Entry 5D4Z (X-ray diffraction, 2.98 A resolution); this record covers chains A and B of the 4 polymer chains in the assembly.

[Chain A (and B)]
Protein: Repressor
Source organism: Salmonella phage SPC32H
Notes: chain B of this document is another copy of the same molecule, construct and numbering; everything in this record applies to it too
Reference sequence: T1S9Z0 (T1S9Z0_9CAUD); residues 92-198 here = UniProt positions 92-198
Amino-acid sequence (107 residues; numbered 92 to 198; the number before each row is that of its first residue):
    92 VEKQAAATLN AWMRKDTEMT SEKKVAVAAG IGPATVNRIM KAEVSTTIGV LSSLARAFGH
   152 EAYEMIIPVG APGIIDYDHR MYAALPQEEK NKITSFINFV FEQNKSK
Disordered / not traced: 197-198
From the paper describing this entry:
  - self-association interface (contacts with another copy of this molecule); pairs are residue here / residue on that copy: F187-F187 (pi stacking), F187
  - mutagenesis - F187A: decreased binding to DNA

[How chain A and chain B interact]
Pairs across the interface (66):
  V92(A) - I139(B)
  V92(A) - S143(B)
  V92(A) - R147(B)
  E93(A) - I139(B)
  E93(A) - G140(B)
  S136(A) - T138(B)
  S136(A) - G140(B)  hydrogen bond (side chain-backbone)
  T137(A) - T138(B)
  T137(A) - I139(B)  hydrogen bond (backbone-backbone)
  T138(A) - S136(B)  hydrogen bond (side chain-backbone)
  T138(A) - T137(B)  hydrogen bond (side chain-backbone)
  T138(A) - T138(B)
  I139(A) - V92(B)
  I139(A) - E93(B)
  I139(A) - S136(B)
  I139(A) - T137(B)  hydrogen bond (backbone-backbone)
  I139(A) - L142(B)  hydrophobic
  G140(A) - E93(B)
  G140(A) - S136(B)  hydrogen bond (backbone-side chain)
  L142(A) - I139(B)  hydrophobic
  S143(A) - V92(B)
  E152(A) - P159(B)
  Y154(A) - Y154(B)
  Y154(A) - I157(B)  hydrophobic
  Y154(A) - I158(B)  hydrophobic
  I157(A) - A153(B)  hydrophobic
  I157(A) - Y154(B)
  I157(A) - I157(B)  hydrophobic
  P159(A) - Y154(B)
  P163(A) - Y173(B)
  P163(A) - A174(B)
  G164(A) - Y168(B)  hydrogen bond (backbone-side chain)
  G164(A) - H170(B)  hydrogen bond (backbone-side chain)
  G164(A) - Y173(B)
  G164(A) - A174(B)
  I165(A) - Y154(B)
  I165(A) - Y168(B)
  I166(A) - Y168(B)
  I166(A) - Y173(B)
  I166(A) - I184(B)  hydrophobic
  D167(A) - T185(B)
  Y168(A) - G164(B)  hydrogen bond (side chain-backbone)
  Y168(A) - I165(B)
  Y168(A) - I166(B)
  D169(A) - F192(B)
  H170(A) - G164(B)  hydrogen bond (side chain-backbone)
  M172(A) - F192(B)
  Y173(A) - G164(B)
  Y173(A) - I166(B)
  Y173(A) - F192(B)  hydrophobic
  A174(A) - G164(B)
  L176(A) - V191(B)  hydrophobic
  L176(A) - F192(B)  hydrophobic
  P177(A) - N195(B)
  E180(A) - V191(B)
  K183(A) - F187(B)
  I184(A) - I188(B)  hydrophobic
  F187(A) - F187(B)  hydrophobic
  I188(A) - I166(B)  hydrophobic
  V191(A) - E180(B)
  F192(A) - D169(B)
  F192(A) - Y173(B)  hydrophobic
  F192(A) - L176(B)  hydrophobic
  Q194(A) - K183(B)
  N195(A) - L176(B)
  N195(A) - E180(B)  hydrogen bond
Interface residues without a listed pair, chain A (39 interface residues in all): A96, A153, I158, T185
Interface residues without a listed pair, chain B (36 interface residues in all): A96, P163, M172

[Overview]
The interface between chain A and chain B involves 39 residues on one side and 36 on the other, with 11
hydrogen bonds. Polar pairs include S136(A)-G140(B), T138(A)-S136(B) and T138(A)-T137(B). From the paper:
F187A of chain A reduces binding to DNA; a self-association interface involving F187(A).
Chain A and chain B are both Repressor (Salmonella phage SPC32H); the structure, Crystal structure of
Repressor from Salmonella-temperate phage, was determined by X-ray diffraction, deposited together with 5D50.
